PDB entry 7WHJ | electron microscopy, 3.27 A resolution | chains B and F of the 6 polymer chains in the assembly

[Chain B]
Molecule: Spike glycoprotein
Source organism: Severe acute respiratory syndrome coronavirus 2
UniProt: P0DTC2 (SPIKE_SARS2); aligned to UniProt positions 1-1208 over residues 1-1208
Sequence (1285 residues; each row starts with the number of its first residue; note: 8 numbers in that range are skipped by the numbering (no residue carries them; nothing is unmodelled there); a row labelled like 177A-177E holds insertion residues (177A, then the next letters in order)):
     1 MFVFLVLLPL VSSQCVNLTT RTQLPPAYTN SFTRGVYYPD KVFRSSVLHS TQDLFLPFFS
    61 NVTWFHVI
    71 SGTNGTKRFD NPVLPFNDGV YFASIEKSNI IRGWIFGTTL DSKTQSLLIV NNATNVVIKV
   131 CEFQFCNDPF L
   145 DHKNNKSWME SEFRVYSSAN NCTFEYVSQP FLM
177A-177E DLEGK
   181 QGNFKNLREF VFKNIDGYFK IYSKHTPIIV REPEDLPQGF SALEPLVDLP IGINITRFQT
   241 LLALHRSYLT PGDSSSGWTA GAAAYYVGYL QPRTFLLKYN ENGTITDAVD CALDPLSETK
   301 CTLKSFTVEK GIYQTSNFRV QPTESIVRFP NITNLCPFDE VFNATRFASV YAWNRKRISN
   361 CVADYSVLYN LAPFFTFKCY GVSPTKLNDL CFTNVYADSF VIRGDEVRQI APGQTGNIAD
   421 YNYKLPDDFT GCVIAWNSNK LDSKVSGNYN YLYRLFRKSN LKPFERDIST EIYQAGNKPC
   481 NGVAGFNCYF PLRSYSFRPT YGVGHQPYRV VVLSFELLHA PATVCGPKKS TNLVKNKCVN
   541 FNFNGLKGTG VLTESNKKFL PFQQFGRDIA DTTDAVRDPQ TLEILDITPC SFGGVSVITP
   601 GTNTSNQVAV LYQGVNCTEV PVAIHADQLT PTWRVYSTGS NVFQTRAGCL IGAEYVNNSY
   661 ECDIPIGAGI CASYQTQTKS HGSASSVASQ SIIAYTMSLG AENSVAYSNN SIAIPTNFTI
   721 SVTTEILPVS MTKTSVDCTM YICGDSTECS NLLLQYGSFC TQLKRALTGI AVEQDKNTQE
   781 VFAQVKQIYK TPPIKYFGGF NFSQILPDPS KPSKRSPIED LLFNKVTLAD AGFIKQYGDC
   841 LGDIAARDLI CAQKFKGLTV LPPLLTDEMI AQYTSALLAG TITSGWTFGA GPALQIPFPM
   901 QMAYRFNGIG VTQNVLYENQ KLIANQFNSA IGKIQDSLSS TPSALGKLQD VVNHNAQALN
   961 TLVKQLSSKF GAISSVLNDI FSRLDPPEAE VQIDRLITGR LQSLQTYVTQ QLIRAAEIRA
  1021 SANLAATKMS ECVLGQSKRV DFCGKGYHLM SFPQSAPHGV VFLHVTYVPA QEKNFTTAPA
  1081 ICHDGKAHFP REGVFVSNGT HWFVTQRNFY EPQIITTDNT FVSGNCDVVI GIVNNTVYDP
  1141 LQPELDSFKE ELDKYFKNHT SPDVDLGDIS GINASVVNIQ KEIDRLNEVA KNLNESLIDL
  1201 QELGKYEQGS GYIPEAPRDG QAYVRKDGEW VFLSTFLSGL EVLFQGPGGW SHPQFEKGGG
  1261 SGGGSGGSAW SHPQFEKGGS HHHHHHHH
Disordered / not traced: 1-13, 71-77, 145-155, 177A-177E, 248-257, 621-640, 677-688, 828-846, 1148-1288
Differences from the reference sequence: variant Val67 (Ala in P0DTC2), Ile95 (Thr in P0DTC2), Asp145 (Gly142 in P0DTC2), Ile209 (Leu212 in P0DTC2), Asp339 (Gly in P0DTC2), Leu371 (Ser in P0DTC2), Pro373 (Ser in P0DTC2), Phe375 (Ser in P0DTC2), Asn417 (Lys in P0DTC2), Lys440 (Asn in P0DTC2), Ser446 (Gly in P0DTC2), Asn477 (Ser in P0DTC2), Lys478 (Thr in P0DTC2), Ala484 (Glu in P0DTC2), Arg493 (Gln in P0DTC2), Ser496 (Gly in P0DTC2), Arg498 (Gln in P0DTC2), Tyr501 (Asn in P0DTC2), His505 (Tyr in P0DTC2), Lys547 (Thr in P0DTC2), Gly614 (Asp in P0DTC2), Tyr655 (His in P0DTC2), Lys679 (Asn in P0DTC2), His681 (Pro in P0DTC2), Lys764 (Asn in P0DTC2), Tyr796 (Asp in P0DTC2), Pro817 (Phe in P0DTC2), Lys856 (Asn in P0DTC2), His954 (Gln in P0DTC2), Lys969 (Asn in P0DTC2), Phe981 (Leu in P0DTC2); insertion (212-214); engineered mutation Gly682 (Arg in P0DTC2), Ser683 (Arg in P0DTC2), Ser685 (Arg in P0DTC2), Pro892 (Ala in P0DTC2), Pro899 (Ala in P0DTC2), Pro942 (Ala in P0DTC2), Pro986 (Lys in P0DTC2), Pro987 (Val in P0DTC2); expression tag (1209-1288)
UniProt features mapped onto this chain:
  - region: Asn280 to Cys301 (Putative superantigen), Arg403 to Asp405 (Integrin-binding motif), Asn448 to Phe456 (Immunodominant HLA epitope recognized by the CD8+), Ser816 to Tyr837 (Fusion peptide 1), Lys835 to Phe855 (Fusion peptide 2), Asp1163 to Glu1202 (Heptad repeat 2)
  - site: Arg815, Ser816 (Cleavage)
  - glycosylation: Asn17 (N-linked (GlcNAc...) (complex) asparagine), Asn61 (N-linked (GlcNAc...) (hybrid) asparagine), Asn74 (N-linked (GlcNAc...) (complex) asparagine), Asn122 (N-linked (GlcNAc...) (hybrid) asparagine), Asn149 (N-linked (GlcNAc...) (complex) asparagine), Asn165 (N-linked (GlcNAc...) (complex) asparagine), Asn234 (N-linked (GlcNAc...) (high mannose) asparagine), Asn282 (N-linked (GlcNAc...) (complex) asparagine), Thr323 (O-linked (GalNAc) threonine), Ser325 (O-linked (HexNAc...) serine), Asn331 (N-linked (GlcNAc...) (complex) asparagine), Asn343 (N-linked (GlcNAc...) (complex) asparagine), Asn603 (N-linked (GlcNAc...) (hybrid) asparagine), Asn616 (N-linked (GlcNAc...) (complex) asparagine), Asn657 (N-linked (GlcNAc...) (complex) asparagine), Thr676 (O-linked (GlcNAc...) threonine), Thr678 (O-linked (GlcNAc...) threonine), Asn709 (N-linked (GlcNAc...) (high mannose) asparagine), Asn717 (N-linked (GlcNAc...) (hybrid) asparagine), Asn801 (N-linked (GlcNAc...) (hybrid) asparagine) and 6 more in UniProt
Disulfide bonds: Cys15-Cys136, Cys131-Cys166, Cys291-Cys301, Cys336-Cys361, Cys379-Cys432, Cys391-Cys525, Cys480-Cys488, Cys538-Cys590, Cys617-Cys649, Cys662-Cys671, Cys738-Cys760, Cys743-Cys749, Cys1032-Cys1043, Cys1082-Cys1126
Covalent attachments: N-acetylglucosamine (NAG) linked to Asn61, Asn165, Asn234, Asn282, Asn331, Asn343, Asn616, Asn709, Asn717, Asn801, Asn1074, Asn1098, Asn1134

[Chain F]
Molecule: Bn03_nano2
Source organism: Homo sapiens
Sequence (120 residues; each row starts with the number of its first residue):
   139 EVQLVESGGG LVQPGGSLRL SCAASDFYFD YYEMSWVRQA PGQGLEWVST ISGLGGATYY
   199 ADSVKGRFTI SRDNSKNTLY LQMNSLRAED TALYYCATRS PFGDYAFSYW GQGTLVTVSS
Disordered / not traced: 258
Disulfide bonds: Cys160-Cys234

[How chain B and chain F interact]
Pairs across the interface (30):
  Arg355(B) - Leu192(F)  hydrogen bond (side chain-backbone)
  Arg357(B) - Ala195(F)
  Arg357(B) - Tyr197(F)
  Thr393(B) - Tyr197(F)  hydrogen bond (backbone-side chain)
  Asn394(B) - Tyr197(F)  hydrogen bond
  Tyr396(B) - Ser190(F)
  Tyr396(B) - Gly193(F)
  Asp428(B) - Ser238(F)
  Asp428(B) - Phe240(F)
  Phe429(B) - Phe240(F)  hydrophobic
  Thr430(B) - Phe240(F)
  Lys462(B) - Asp168(F)
  Pro463(B) - Asp168(F)
  Pro463(B) - Tyr169(F)
  Phe464(B) - Asp168(F)
  Phe464(B) - Leu192(F)  hydrophobic
  Phe464(B) - Phe240(F)  hydrophobic
  Glu465(B) - Asp168(F)
  Ser514(B) - Phe240(F)
  Phe515(B) - Phe240(F)
  Glu516(B) - Glu171(F)
  Glu516(B) - Ser190(F)  hydrogen bond
  Glu516(B) - Leu192(F)
  Leu517(B) - Arg237(F)  hydrogen bond (backbone-side chain)
  Leu517(B) - Gly241(F)
  Leu518(B) - Glu171(F)
  Leu518(B) - Arg237(F)
  His519(B) - Trp185(F)
  His519(B) - Tyr243(F)
  Ala520(B) - Tyr197(F)  hydrophobic
Other interface residues (no listed pair), chain B (20 interface residues in all): Pro426
Other interface residues (no listed pair), chain F (17 interface residues in all): Tyr166, Thr188, Pro239

[Summary]
The interface between chain B and chain F involves 20 residues on one side and 17 on the other; the contacts
include 5 hydrogen bonds. Among the polar pairs are Arg355(B)-Leu192(F), Thr393(B)-Tyr197(F) and
Asn394(B)-Tyr197(F).
Chain B is Spike glycoprotein (Severe acute respiratory syndrome coronavirus 2) and chain F is Bn03_nano2
(Homo sapiens); the structure, The state 1 complex structure of Omicron spike with Bn03 (1-up RBD, 3
nanobodies), was determined by electron microscopy together with 7WHI and 7WHK from the same study.
